Entry 8TOC (electron microscopy, 3.11 A resolution); this record covers chains R and AG of the 181 polymer chains in the assembly.

[Chain R]
Molecule: 4269-nt RNA strand
Organism: Bacteria abnormis
Sequence (4269 nucleotides; row label = number of the first residue in the row):
     1 GGAGUGAACCCCGGAGGGGGUUCGCUGAAAGCCGAAUCGAAUUCGACUUU
    51 GCGUGAUUCACAUCACGUCUUACUCACGAUACUAGUACCGCGAGUUAUCU
   101 UGUGGUAAUUAAAAACUACCAGGAGAUAACUUUAUGAAGAAAAGGACAAA
   151 AGCCUUGCUUCCCUAUGCGGUUUUCAUCAUACUCAGCUUUCAACUAACAU
   201 UGUUGACUGCCUUGUUUAUGUAUUACCAUUAUACCUUUUAGGAGAUGGUG
   251 UCAUGAACAUGUACAAAUGGGUACCUGAAAGUAUCCGCGAUUCUGGCGAG
   301 GGGCAACCCUCUUAUUCAAAUAAUGGUGAUUAUGCACCGAGCGGCCCUUG
   351 GGUUGCUGCGGGUAUUCAUACCAUGCCACAAUCGCUGCGGGAUUCCAUGA
   401 GAAAUUCUAUCAUGGUCACCGCGCAAGCUCGUCGUGAUGUCAUUGGCCCC
   451 GAAUGGGGCCCUGACGGACGCUUUACUGGAUAUGCUUCAGUGAUCGGGAC
   501 ACCUGAUCCUAAGCCUGCUGAUAUUGUGAACAAGUUUACAGUUGAACGCA
   551 GACCGGUCAGCAACGGAAAUUUUCAACAGCGUGUGAAAGCUGGUGACAUU
   601 GUUGUUGCACCGUAUACCAGUGAUGGAAAGAUUACUGUUAAACUAGUCGC
   651 CGGUCAGAAGGACAUUUCAAGUACUCCUGAUUACGAUUAUCGAAUUGACA
   701 GUAGUUUGGCGUCAUCCGCCGGAUUUGUUGUUGCUGGUGAACGUUGGUAU
   751 UAUACCAAACGUCACUUCAUUAUCCCUCGUUACUUCCAAAACUGGCGCAU
   801 GCGCCGGCGUAAGUACGUAACUGGUUGGGUAAUGCCAACGUUUUAUAGUC
   851 CGAAAGAGAUUUUUAAUCGCCUUAAGGAUUCGUUGGUACCAGAUACUGGG
   901 UUAGUCACCCAAGUUUGGGCAGACAACAACACAAAACGGAUGGAUUUCCU
   951 CACCGCUAUGGCUGAAAUCCCACAGACUCUCUCUUCUUUUCUCGAUGCGU
  1001 UGGGUUACCUCGGAUCGCUUAUUAAAGAUUUUAAACGUCGUCGCUUCUUU
  1051 UUAAAUAAAGCGCAUCAACGUAUCCGUAAUAAGCUCGGGGUGUCUUUCGC
  1101 AGAAAGAAGAUCACAAAUUGUAUCUAAGUACGAUCGUAAGAUCGCAUCUG
  1151 CCCGUAAGCCUGCAAUUAUUGUAAAAUUGCGGCAACGGAAAGAAAAGGCC
  1201 UUAAAAGCCCUAGAUAAAAUGCGUGUUCGAGAGGAAAAGAAAAUGAUACG
  1251 UGAAUUUGCCACUCAGGCAGCCUCACUAUGGCUUUCUUUUCGGUACGAGA
  1301 UCAUGCCGCUUUAUUAUCAAUCUCAGGACGUAUUGGACGUAAUUGCCAAC
  1351 UCGACUUCUGAAUUUAUGACAUCGCGGGACUUUGUUGCUAAAGCAAUCAA
  1401 CAUUGGAAUUCCUUUGGAAUGGAAUCUUGAUCAAGAAAACUUGGUUUCUC
  1451 AACCGAGACACAAUGUGAUGGUUAAAUCAAAAUUGUCACCCGAAAACAAC
  1501 AUCGGGAAGACUCUUUCAGUUAAUCCAUUUACAACAGCUUGGGAGCUGUU
  1551 GACAUUGUCCUUCGUCGUCGACUGGUUUGUCAACUUUGGUGACGUCAUCG
  1601 CAGGGUUUACUGGCGGUUACUCAGAUGAUUCUGGGGCAACUGCUAGUUGG
  1651 CGCUUUGAUGAUAAAAAGGUAUUCCACUUAAAGAAUAUCCCCUCAGCUAU
  1701 GGUGAUCGUCGACAUUAACUUCUACACCCGUCAGGUCAUUGACCCGCGGC
  1751 UGUGCGGGGGGCUUGCUUUCUCCCCCAAACUUAACCUUUUCCGGUAUCUU
  1801 GACGCCAUGAGUUUAUCAUGGAAUCGAUCUCGUUUAAAGAUCAGUCGAGC
  1851 UACUUGACAAUUUUCUGCGCACCCAUCCCGGGUGGCGCCCAAAGUGAGGA
  1901 AAAUCACAUGGCAAAUAAGCCAAUGCAACCGAUCACAUCUACAGCAAAUA
  1951 AAAUUGUGUGGAGUGAUCCAACUCGUUUAUCAACUACAUUUUCAGCAAGU
  2001 CUGUUACGCCAACGUGUUAAAGUUGGUAUAGCCGAACUGAAUAAUGUUUC
  2051 AGGUCAAUAUGUAUCUGUUUAUAAGCGUCCUGCACCUAAACCGGAAGGUU
  2101 GUGCAGAUGCCUGUGUCAUUAUGCCGAAUGAAAACCAAUCCAUUCGCACA
  2151 GUGAUUUCAGGGUCAGCCGAAAACUUGGCUACCUUAAAAGCAGAAUGGGA
  2201 AACUCACAAACGUAACGUUGACACACUCUUCGCGAGCGGCAACGCCGGUU
  2251 UGGGUUUCCUUGACCCUACUGCGGCUAUCGUAUCGUCUGAUACUACUGCU
  2301 UAAGUGGUGAUUACUGUGCCUAAAAGUCAAAAUAAACGACAAAUAAGACG
  2351 CAGUUCUUCCGUUAAUUACAAGAAUAUCGUUAAAGCUUGCAAUGAUGCAA
  2401 UGCUAAACGCUUGUGAUCAACUGAAGUCCACGAGUAUUCCUGCUUUCCAA
  2451 UCAAACGUCCUUUCGGAUGUUCUUUCCCUCUCUGAUGCGGCCGACAUAAC
  2501 AGUCAAGCACCGAAUUGUUUCUAAAUUCGGCGAGCCUGCUGGGUCGAGCC
  2551 UCCGCGACGUUGCUUUUAACAAUUAUAAAUUGUUCGAACAACAUCUUGGG
  2601 AGCAUUCCUCAGAUUACUAAUCUGUGGCAGGAAGGAAAAGAGUUUUUCUU
  2651 UUUGCGGAAAGCAAAGGCUAACUUGGGUAAAUGGUUAAAAACAUUUAAAC
  2701 UUGACUAUAAUUCUAUUACAGUCGAGUUCACCCCAGGUGAGUCUUAUACC
  2751 UCGGCCACUGGGCACGUAUCGGUGUUUGCUAAGCUUUCCAACUUAGCUCA
  2801 CUGGACAUGCACUGCUGACGUCGUUGAUGAUGUUUGCCAUCUAGUGUAUU
  2851 AUAAUCGCGGCCUAAAGGCUGCCGCUAGAAAACACAUCGGUCUGAUGGUC
  2901 CCAAUUGAGGGAGAGUCUGGGUUUGACACCUUUUCUCGCCACCUCAUGGG
  2951 UGUUAUAUCCAUCGUUCCUGGGGCCCGCGGCGCAUCCGUGCCGAAGAACC
  3001 AGGAAACGGACCGUUUUAUCGACGUUGAACCCACUUUCAAUAUGAUUCUC
  3051 CAGCGUUGGGUAGCGGGCGAAAUUACUCGCUGCUUAACUUUAGCUAAGAA
  3101 UCAUCUUGGCGCAUCACGGAAUAUUAACGGUAAAGUUGUAUUUCACGAUG
  3151 CUCAAGAAUUGCACAAAGAAAUGAUCCGAGAUCUUUCUUAUGCUACUAUU
  3201 GAUUUUUCAAACGCUUCUGAUAGCGUCUUGCUGUGGGUGGUACAGCUUCU
  3251 UUUUCCGAAGCAUGUAUCGUAUGUUUUGACACAGUAUCGUUCGUCGACUG
  3301 UCCAACUCGGUUCAGAUCUUAUCGAACCGAAUAAACUUUCAAGUAUGGGA
  3351 AAUGGUUUUACUUUUGAAGUAAUGACCCUCCUCUUACUGUCGAUAGGUAG
  3401 AAUCUUUGAUCCUACCUGCCGGGUUUACGGAGAUGAUGUUAUCAUCAAAG
  3451 CAGAAGUAGCCGACGAUUUCAUCAACACUGUGUCAUCCAUUGCCUUCAUG
  3501 ACGAACAAUAAGAAGACCUUUUUGAAGGGUCUCUUUCGUGAAUCAUGCGG
  3551 UGCUUUCCAAUUUGACACAUUUGACAUCCAGUCAUUUGAGUUCGAAUGGG
  3601 CUGAUAAUUUUACUGACGUUAUUGCGAUCUGCAACAAACUGAAGUUAAUU
  3651 AUCGACGCUGCUCAAUGCAACGAAGCAGUAAUAGCAAUAUUACGCAAUGC
  3701 GCAUACCGUCAUCUGUGAAUGCAUCCCUGUUCUUUGCAAGGGACCGCAGC
  3751 CGCCUGAUUUCAACCUCUUUUUAUCUCAAUAUGUUUAUGAUGAUAAUUGG
  3801 AAGAAGAAACAGAUGAAAUCUGAUUUAGCCAUAACUAAGCUAAAUAGACU
  3851 CGUUGAUAAACAAUGGGGUUUCUUUUCAGCUACACAUCAUCACCCUGAGG
  3901 AAUUAUGUUACGUAAACAUUCCUGUUUACGUCCCUCGUCGUGAUUCUGUU
  3951 CAUGCUGGCCAGAAUCUUUUCGUUGACCUUUCAAAUCUUUACGCUUUACG
  4001 UUUUACCAAAUCAACGGUAAGAGGUAAAGGUAAAUGGGUCAAUGUUCCCC
  4051 ACUGGGUUACACCGGUUGGUUCAAUUUAUCGUGCUUCCCGUAUCAGACAG
  4101 CAAUACCCUAACAUAGGGGAAUUGCCUACCUGCUACUGGUCACCACAUCA
  4151 GUUGGACUUGAUCACCUCCUAAUAAAUCUUUACGAUUUAUAAUAAUGGUA
  4201 UGUACUAUGAGUAUGUAUGUAGGUUGAAAACCCUACCCGCUUAGGAUUGC
  4251 UUAGCAGUCCUUCCCGGCA

[Chain AG]
Name: Coat protein
Organism: Acinetobacter phage AP205
UniProt: Q9AZ42 (Q9AZ42_9VIRU); residues 1-129 here correspond to UniProt positions 2-130 (UniProt number = residue number + 1)
Sequence (129 residues; each row starts with the number of its first residue):
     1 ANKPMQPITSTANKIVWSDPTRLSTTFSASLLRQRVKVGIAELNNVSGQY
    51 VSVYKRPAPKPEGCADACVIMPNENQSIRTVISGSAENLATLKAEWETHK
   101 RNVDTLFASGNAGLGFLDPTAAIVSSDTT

[Interface between chain R and chain AG]
Contacting residue pairs (19; chain R residue first):
  C10(R) - Lys37(AG)  hydrogen bond to the sugar
  C10(R) - Val38(AG)  sugar contact
  C10(R) - Gly39(AG)  hydrogen bond to the sugar
  C11(R) - Lys37(AG)  sugar contact
  C11(R) - Val38(AG)  sugar contact
  C11(R) - Gly39(AG)  phosphate contact
  C11(R) - Ile40(AG)  sugar contact
  G20(R) - Gln34(AG)  phosphate contact
  G20(R) - Val36(AG)  sugar contact
  U21(R) - Val36(AG)  sugar contact
  U21(R) - Asn45(AG)  sugar contact
  U22(R) - Ser83(AG)  hydrogen bond to the phosphate
  G34(R) - Pro72(AG)  phosphate contact
  C47(R) - Asn75(AG)  hydrogen bond to the sugar
  C47(R) - Ser77(AG)  hydrogen bond to the phosphate
  U48(R) - Ser77(AG)  phosphate contact
  U48(R) - Arg79(AG)  salt bridge to the phosphate
  U49(R) - Arg79(AG)  salt bridge to the phosphate
  U70(R) - Arg35(AG)  base contact
Other interface residues (no listed pair), chain R (13 interface residues in all): C33, A46, C69
Other interface residues (no listed pair), chain AG (17 interface residues in all): Leu32, Gln49, Val51, Val53

[Summary]
13 residues of chain R and 17 residues of chain AG are in contact; the contacts include 5 hydrogen bonds and 2
salt bridges. Polar pairs include C10(R)-Lys37(AG), C10(R)-Gly39(AG) and C47(R)-Asn75(AG).
Here chain R is a 4269-nt RNA strand (Bacteria abnormis) and chain AG is Coat protein (Acinetobacter phage
AP205). Entry 8TOC (Acinetobacter phage AP205) was determined by electron microscopy, deposited together with
8TOB, 8TV9, 8TVA, 8TW2 and 8TWC.
